PDB entry 8Q62 | electron microscopy, 3.72 A resolution | chains M and m of the 28 polymer chains in the assembly

[Chain M]
Molecule: Gamma-tubulin complex component 2
Source organism: Homo sapiens
Reference sequence: Q9BSJ2 (GCP2_HUMAN); residues 1-902 here = UniProt positions 1-902
Chain sequence (902 residues; row label = number of the first residue in the row):
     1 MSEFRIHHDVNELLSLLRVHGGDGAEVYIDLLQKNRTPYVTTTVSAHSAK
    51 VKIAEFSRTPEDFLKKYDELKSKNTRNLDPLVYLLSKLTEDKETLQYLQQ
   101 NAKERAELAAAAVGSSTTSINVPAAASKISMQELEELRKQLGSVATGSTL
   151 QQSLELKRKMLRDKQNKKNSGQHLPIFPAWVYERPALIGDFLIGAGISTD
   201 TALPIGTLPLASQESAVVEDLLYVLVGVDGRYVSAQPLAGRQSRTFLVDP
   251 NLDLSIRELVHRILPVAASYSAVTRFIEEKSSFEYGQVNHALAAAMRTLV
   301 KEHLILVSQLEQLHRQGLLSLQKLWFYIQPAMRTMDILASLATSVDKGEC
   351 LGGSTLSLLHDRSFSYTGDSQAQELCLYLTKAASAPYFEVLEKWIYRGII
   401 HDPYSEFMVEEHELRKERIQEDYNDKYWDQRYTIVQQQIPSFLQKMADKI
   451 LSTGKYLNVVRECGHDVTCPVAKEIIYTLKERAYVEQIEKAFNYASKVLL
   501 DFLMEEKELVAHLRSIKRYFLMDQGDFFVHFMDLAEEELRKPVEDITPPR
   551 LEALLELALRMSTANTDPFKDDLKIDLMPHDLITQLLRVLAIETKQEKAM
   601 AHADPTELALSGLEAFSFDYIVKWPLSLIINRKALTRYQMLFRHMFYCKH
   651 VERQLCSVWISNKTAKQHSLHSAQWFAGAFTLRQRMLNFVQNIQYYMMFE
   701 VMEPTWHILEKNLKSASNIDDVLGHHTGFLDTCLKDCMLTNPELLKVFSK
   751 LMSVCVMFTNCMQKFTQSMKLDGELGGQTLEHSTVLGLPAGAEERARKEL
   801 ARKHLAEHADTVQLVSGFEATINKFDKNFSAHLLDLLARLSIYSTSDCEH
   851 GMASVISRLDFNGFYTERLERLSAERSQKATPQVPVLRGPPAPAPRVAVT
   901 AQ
Not modelled in the structure: 1-149, 192-200, 587-606, 664-673, 772-813, 845-850, 873-902
Swiss-Prot annotation at these positions:
  - modified residue: Tyr83 (Phosphotyrosine)
  - natural variant: Arg297 (R297C: In CDCBM15; uncertain significance), Arg333 (R333C: In CDCBM15; uncertain significance), Ala615 (A615P: In CDCBM15; uncertain significance)

[Chain m]
Molecule: Tubulin gamma-1 chain
Source organism: Homo sapiens
Reference sequence: P23258 (TBG1_HUMAN); numbering as in UniProt (aligned over 1-451)
Chain sequence (451 residues; each row starts with the number of its first residue):
     1 MPREIITLQLGQCGNQIGFEFWKQLCAEHGISPEGIVEEFATEGTDRKDV
    51 FFYQADDEHYIPRAVLLDLEPRVIHSILNSPYAKLYNPENIYLSEHGGGA
   101 GNNWASGFSQGEKIHEDIFDIIDREADGSDSLEGFVLCHSIAGGTGSGLG
   151 SYLLERLNDRYPKKLVQTYSVFPNQDEMSDVVVQPYNSLLTLKRLTQNAD
   201 CVVVLDNTALNRIATDRLHIQNPSFSQINQLVSTIMSASTTTLRYPGYMN
   251 NDLIGLIASLIPTPRLHFLMTGYTPLTTDQSVASVRKTTVLDVMRRLLQP
   301 KNVMVSTGRDRQTNHCYIAILNIIQGEVDPTQVHKSLQRIRERKLANFIP
   351 WGPASIQVALSRKSPYLPSAHRVSGLMMANHTSISSLFERTCRQYDKLRK
   401 REAFLEQFRKEDMFKDNFDEMDTSREIVQQLIDEYHAATRPDYISWGTQE
   451 Q
Not modelled in the structure: 1-2, 42-44, 94-100, 178-179, 280-286, 307-312, 448-451
Swiss-Prot annotation at these positions:
  - binding site (GTP): Ala142 to Gly148
  - modified residue: Ser131 (Phosphoserine)
  - natural variant: Tyr92 (Y92C: In CDCBM4), Thr331 (T331P: In CDCBM4), Leu387 (L387P: In CDCBM4)

[Chain M / chain m interface]
Residue-residue contacts - 72 pairs, chain M then chain m:
  Leu521(M) with Tyr248(m)
  Met522(M) with Tyr248(m)
  Asp523(M) with Tyr248(m), hydrogen bond
  Gly525(M) with Asn251(m)
  Asp526(M) with Pro246(m); Asn251(m)
  Lys649(M) with Tyr248(m), hydrogen bond (side chain-backbone); Met249(m)
  Trp659(M) with Ile257(m), hydrophobic
  Ile660(M) with Leu165(m), hydrophobic
  Lys663(M) with Asp200(m)
  Gln674(M) with Trp446(m)
  Trp675(M) with Arg265(m); Trp446(m)
  Phe676(M) with Ile444(m); Trp446(m)
  Ala677(M) with Tyr443(m); Ile444(m)
  Phe680(M) with Thr263(m); Pro264(m)
  Gln684(M) with Ala258(m); Pro262(m); Pro353(m); Ala354(m)
  Arg685(M) with Pro353(m)
  Leu687(M) with Ala258(m), hydrophobic
  Asn688(M) with Pro353(m), hydrogen bond (side chain-backbone); Ala354(m); Ser355(m), hydrogen bond (side chain-backbone)
  Gln691(M) with Ser259(m); Gln357(m), hydrogen bond
  Asn692(M) with Ser355(m), hydrogen bond; Gln357(m), hydrogen bond
  Gln694(M) with Met249(m)
  Tyr695(M) with Asn250(m), hydrogen bond; Gln357(m); Val358(m); Ala359(m), hydrophobic
  Tyr696(M) with His334(m)
  Met698(M) with Tyr248(m), hydrophobic; Met249(m), hydrophobic
  Phe699(M) with Pro330(m); Val333(m); Leu360(m), hydrophobic
  Glu700(M) with His334(m), salt bridge
  Met702(M) with Tyr248(m)
  Glu703(M) with Pro330(m)
  Pro704(M) with Pro330(m); Thr331(m)
  Ser854(M) with His334(m), hydrogen bond (backbone-side chain); Gln338(m)
  Val855(M) with His334(m)
  Ser857(M) with Gln338(m), hydrogen bond; Arg341(m)
  Arg858(M) with His334(m); Leu337(m); Gln338(m), hydrogen bond (backbone-side chain); Ser355(m); Val358(m)
  Asp860(M) with Arg341(m), hydrogen bond (backbone-side chain)
  Phe861(M) with Leu337(m); Ile340(m), hydrophobic; Arg341(m); Lys344(m), hydrogen bond (backbone-side chain); Phe348(m), hydrophobic; Ser355(m); Ile356(m), hydrophobic
  Asn862(M) with Lys344(m), hydrogen bond (backbone-side chain); Phe348(m), hydrogen bond (side chain-backbone); Ile349(m)
  Gly863(M) with Lys344(m)
  Phe864(M) with Pro353(m), hydrophobic
Also at the interface, not in a pair above, chain M (48 interface residues in all): Lys517, Val529, Thr563, Cys656, Gly678, Thr681, Arg683, Gly851, Ala853, Leu859
Also at the interface, not in a pair above, chain m (45 interface residues in all): Arg47, Ala199, Gly247, Asp252, Ile254, Ile261, Lys335, Trp351, Ser445

[Overview]
48 residues of chain M and 45 residues of chain m are in contact, with 15 hydrogen bonds and 1 salt bridge.
Among the polar pairs are Glu700(M)-His334(m), Asp523(M)-Tyr248(m) and Lys649(M)-Tyr248(m). UniProt lists 7
GTP-binding residues on chain m.
Chain M is Gamma-tubulin complex component 2 and chain m is Tubulin gamma-1 chain, both from Homo sapiens; the
structure, Early closed conformation of the g-tubulin ring complex, was determined by electron microscopy.
